PDB entry 5J4G | X-ray diffraction, 2.60 A resolution | chains A and B

== Chain A (and B) ==
Molecule: Uncharacterized protein
Source organism: Helicobacter pylori (strain ATCC 700392 / 26695)
Notes: chain B of this document is another copy of the same molecule, construct and numbering; everything in this record applies to it too
UniProtKB: O25562 (O25562_HELPY); residue numbers follow UniProt; this construct covers 1-99
Sequence (107 residues; each row starts with the number of its first residue):
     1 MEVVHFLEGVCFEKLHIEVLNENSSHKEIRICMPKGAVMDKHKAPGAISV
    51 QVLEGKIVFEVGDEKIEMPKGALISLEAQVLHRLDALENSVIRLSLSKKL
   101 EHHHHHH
Not modelled in the structure: 100-107 (chain B: 1, 99-107)
Differences from the reference sequence: expression tag (100-107)

== How chain A and chain B interact ==
Contacting residue pairs (45):
  Met-1(A) with Glu-64(B); Ile-66(B), hydrophobic; Ile-74(B), hydrophobic; Ser-75(B), hydrogen bond (backbone-backbone)
  Glu-2(A) with Leu-73(B); Ile-74(B); Ser-75(B)
  Val-3(A) with Leu-73(B)
  Val-4(A) with Gly-71(B); Ala-72(B); Leu-73(B), hydrogen bond (backbone-backbone)
  His-5(A) with Gly-71(B)
  Phe-6(A) with Gln-51(B); Gly-71(B), hydrogen bond (backbone-backbone); Leu-73(B), hydrophobic
  Leu-7(A) with Lys-70(B)
  His-26(A) with His-26(B)
  Gln-51(A) with Phe-6(B); Leu-53(B); Arg-93(B), hydrogen bond
  Leu-53(A) with Gln-51(B); Leu-53(B), hydrophobic
  Ile-66(A) with Val-3(B), hydrophobic
  Lys-70(A) with Leu-7(B); Leu-53(B); Glu-54(B), salt bridge; Lys-70(B)
  Gly-71(A) with His-5(B); Phe-6(B), hydrogen bond (backbone-backbone); Leu-7(B)
  Ala-72(A) with Val-4(B)
  Leu-73(A) with Glu-2(B); Val-3(B); Val-4(B), hydrogen bond (backbone-backbone); Phe-6(B), hydrophobic; Glu-28(B); Arg-93(B)
  Ile-74(A) with Glu-2(B)
  Ser-75(A) with Glu-2(B); Asn-21(B), hydrogen bond; Asn-23(B), hydrogen bond
  Arg-93(A) with Ser-49(B), hydrogen bond; Gln-51(B), hydrogen bond; Leu-73(B); Arg-93(B)
Also at the interface, not in a pair above, chain A (24 interface residues in all): Asn-21, Glu-28, Ser-49, Pro-69, Leu-76, Ser-95
Also at the interface, not in a pair above, chain B (28 interface residues in all): Val-61, Pro-69, Leu-76, Glu-77, Ser-95

== In short ==
24 residues of chain A face 28 of chain B across their interface; the contacts include 10 hydrogen bonds and 1
salt bridge. Polar pairs include Lys-70(A)/Glu-54(B), Gln-51(A)/Arg-93(B) and Ser-75(A)/Asn-21(B).
Chain A and chain B are both Uncharacterized protein (Helicobacter pylori (strain ATCC 700392 / 26695)); the
structure, Crystal structure of the C-terminally His6-tagged HP0902, an uncharacterized protein from
Helicobacter pylori 26695, was determined by X-ray diffraction (same publication as 5J4F).
